Entry 4I2G (X-ray diffraction, 2.50 A resolution); this record covers chains A and C.

[Chain A]
Molecule: DNA nucleotidylexotransferase
From: Mus musculus
Notes: EC 2.7.7.31
UniProtKB: P09838 (TDT_MOUSE); the construct lacks a stretch of the UniProt sequence, so the offset changes along the chain: 132-482 = UniProt 132-482; 483-510 = UniProt 503-530
Sequence (400 residues; each row starts with the number of its first residue):
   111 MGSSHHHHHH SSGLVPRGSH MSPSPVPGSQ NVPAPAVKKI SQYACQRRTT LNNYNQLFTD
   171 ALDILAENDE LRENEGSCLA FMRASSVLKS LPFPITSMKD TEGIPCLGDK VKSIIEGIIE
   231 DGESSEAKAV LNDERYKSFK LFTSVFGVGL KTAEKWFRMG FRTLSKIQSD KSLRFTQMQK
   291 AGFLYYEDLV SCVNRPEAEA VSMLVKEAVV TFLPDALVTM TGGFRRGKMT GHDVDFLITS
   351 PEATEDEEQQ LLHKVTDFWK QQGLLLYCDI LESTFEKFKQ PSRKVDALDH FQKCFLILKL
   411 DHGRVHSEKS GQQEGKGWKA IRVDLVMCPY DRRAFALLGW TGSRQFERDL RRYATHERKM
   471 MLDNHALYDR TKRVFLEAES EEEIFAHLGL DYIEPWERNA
Unresolved in the structure: 111-148, 420-423
Sequence notes: expression tag (111-131)
Swiss-Prot annotation at these positions:
  - region: Val258 to Thr262 (Involved in DNA binding)
  - binding site (a 2'-deoxyribonucleoside 5'-triphosphate): Gly333 to Lys338, His342 to Asp345, Gly449, Trp450
  - binding site (Mg(2+)): Asp343, Asp345, Asp434
  - modified residue: Ser134 (Phosphoserine)
Bound ions: Na+: Thr253, Val255, Val258 (shared with DA3(C) of chain C); Co2+: Asp343, Asp345, Asp434 (shared with DA5(C) of chain C); Mg2+: Asp343, Asp345

[Chain C]
Molecule: 5-nt DNA strand
Sequence (5 nucleotides; each row starts with the number of its first residue):
     2 AAAAA
Unresolved in the structure: 6
Bound ions: Na+: DA3 (shared with Thr253(A), Val255(A), Val258(A) of chain A); Co2+: DA5 (shared with Asp343(A), Asp345(A), Asp434(A) of chain A)

[Interface between chain A and chain C]
Pairs across the interface - 31 pairs, chain A then chain C:
  Val255(A) - DA3(C)  phosphate contact
  Phe256(A) - DA3(C)  phosphate contact
  Gly257(A) - DA2(C)  sugar contact
  Gly257(A) - DA3(C)  hydrogen bond to the phosphate
  Val258(A) - DA2(C)  phosphate contact
  Val258(A) - DA3(C)  hydrogen bond to the phosphate
  Gly259(A) - DA2(C)  hydrogen bond to the phosphate
  Gly259(A) - DA3(C)  phosphate contact
  Leu260(A) - DA2(C)  hydrogen bond to the phosphate
  Lys261(A) - DA2(C)  phosphate contact
  Thr262(A) - DA2(C)  hydrogen bond to the phosphate
  Met288(A) - DA3(C)  sugar contact
  Gly332(A) - DA5(C)  sugar contact
  Arg336(A) - DA5(C)  hydrogen bond to the phosphate
  Asp343(A) - DA5(C)  phosphate contact
  Asp345(A) - DA5(C)  phosphate contact
  Ala397(A) - DA5(C)  base contact
  Phe405(A) - DA3(C)  sugar contact
  Phe405(A) - DA4(C)  sugar contact
  Arg432(A) - DA3(C)  phosphate contact
  Arg432(A) - DA4(C)  phosphate contact
  Asp434(A) - DA4(C)  sugar contact
  Asp434(A) - DA5(C)  phosphate contact
  Gly449(A) - DA5(C)  base contact
  Trp450(A) - DA4(C)  phosphate contact
  Trp450(A) - DA5(C)  sugar contact
  Gly452(A) - DA5(C)  sugar contact
  Ser453(A) - DA5(C)  sugar contact
  Arg454(A) - DA5(C)  sugar contact
  Glu457(A) - DA5(C)  base contact
  Asn474(A) - DA5(C)  hydrogen bond to the base
Also at the interface, not in a pair above, chain A (25 interface residues in all): Asp399

[In short]
Chain A and chain C form an interface of 25 and 4 residues respectively, with 7 hydrogen bonds. Polar pairs
include Asn474(A)-DA5(C), Gly257(A)-DA3(C) and Val258(A)-DA3(C). Curated annotation (UniProt) lists 12
residues binding 2'-deoxyribonucleoside 5'-triphosphate and 3 Mg2+-binding residues on chain A.
Here chain A is DNA nucleotidylexotransferase (Mus musculus) and chain C is a 5-nt DNA strand. Entry 4I2G
(Binary complex of mouse TdT with ssDNA) was determined by X-ray diffraction, deposited together with 4I27,
4I28, 4I29, 4I2A and 4I2F.
